Entry 3KWQ (X-ray diffraction, 3.50 A resolution); this record covers chains B and I of the 10 polymer chains in the assembly.

# Chain B
Molecule: Histone H4
From: Xenopus laevis
UniProtKB: P62799 (H4_XENLA); residues 20-102 here correspond to UniProt positions 21-103 (UniProt number = residue number + 1)
Amino-acid sequence (83 residues; numbered 20 to 102; the number before each row is that of its first residue):
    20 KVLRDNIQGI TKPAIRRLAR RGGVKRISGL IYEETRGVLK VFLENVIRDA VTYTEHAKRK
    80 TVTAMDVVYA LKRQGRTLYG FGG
Disordered / not traced: 20-23

# Chain I
Molecule: 146-nt DNA strand
Sequence (146 nucleotides; each row starts with the number of its first residue):
     1 ATCAATATCC ACCTGCAGAT TCTACCAAAA GTGTATTTGG AAACTGCTCC ATCAAAAGGC
    61 ATGTTCAGCG GAATTCCGCT GAACATGCCT TTTGATGGAG CAGTTTCCAA ATACACTTTT
   121 GGTAGAATCT GCAGGTGGAT ATTGAT

# Chain B / chain I interface
Residue-residue contacts - 5 pairs, chain B then chain I:
  Thr30(B) - DA61(I)  phosphate contact
  Pro32(B) - DA61(I)  phosphate contact
  Arg36(B) - DC60(I)  salt bridge to the phosphate
  Arg45(B) - DC69(I)  sugar contact
  Lys77(B) - DA41(I)  salt bridge to the phosphate

# Summary
Chain B and chain I form an interface of 5 and 4 residues respectively; the contacts include 2 salt bridges.
Polar contacts include Arg36(B)-DC60(I) and Lys77(B)-DA41(I).
Here chain B is Histone H4 (Xenopus laevis) and chain I is a 146-nt DNA strand. Entry 3KWQ (Structural
characterization of H3K56Q nucleosomes and nucleosomal arrays) was determined by X-ray diffraction (same
publication as 3KXB).
